PDB entry 3BPL | X-ray diffraction, 2.93 A resolution | chains B and C of the 3 polymer chains in the assembly

[Chain B]
Name: Interleukin-4 receptor alpha chain
Organism: Homo sapiens
Notes: fragment: Extracellular domain, residues 27-227
Reference sequence: P24394 (IL4RA_HUMAN); residues 2-202 here correspond to UniProt positions 27-227 (UniProt number = residue number + 25)
Amino-acid sequence (205 residues; numbered -2 to 202; the number before each row is that of its first residue; numbers below 1 keep their minus sign (Ala-2 is residue -2)):
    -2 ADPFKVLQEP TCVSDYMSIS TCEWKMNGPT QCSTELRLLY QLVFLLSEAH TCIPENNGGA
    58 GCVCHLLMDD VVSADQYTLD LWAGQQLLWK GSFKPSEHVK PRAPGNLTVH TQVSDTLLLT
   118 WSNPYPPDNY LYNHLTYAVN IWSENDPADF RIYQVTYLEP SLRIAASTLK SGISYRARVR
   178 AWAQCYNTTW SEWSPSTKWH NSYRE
Not modelled in the structure: 200-202
Construct notes: expression tag (-2 to 1); engineered mutation Gln28 (Asn53 in P24394), Gln73 (Asn98 in P24394), Gln109 (Asn134 in P24394), Gln151 (Asn176 in P24394)
Cystine bridges: Cys9-Cys19, Cys29-Cys59, Cys49-Cys61
Glycans and other covalent adducts: N-acetylglucosamine (NAG) linked to Asn103; glycan linked to Asn184
Curated features (UniProtKB/Swiss-Prot):
  - motif: Trp187 to Ser191 (WSXWS motif)
  - site: Tyr13 (Major IL4 binding determinant), Leu39 (Minor IL4 binding determinant), Phe41 (Minor IL4 binding determinant), Asp67 (Minor IL4 binding determinant), Val69 (Minor IL4 binding determinant), Asp72 (Major IL4 binding determinant), Tyr127 (Minor IL4 binding determinant), Tyr183 (Major IL4 binding determinant)
  - glycosylation (N-linked (GlcNAc...) asparagine): Asn103, Asn184

[Chain C]
Name: Cytokine receptor common gamma chain
Organism: Homo sapiens
Notes: fragment: Extracellular domain, residues 56-254
Reference sequence: P31785 (IL2RG_HUMAN); residues 34-232 here correspond to UniProt positions 56-254 (UniProt number = residue number + 22)
Amino-acid sequence (199 residues; numbered 34 to 232; the number before each row is that of its first residue):
    34 PLPEVQCFVF NVEYMNCTWQ SSSEPQPTNL TLHYWYKNSD NDKVQKCSHY LFSEEITSGC
    94 QLQKKEIHLY QTFVVQLQDP REPRRQATQM LKLQNLVIPW APENLTLHKL SESQLELNWN
   154 NRFLNHCLEH LVQYRTDWDH SWTEQSVDYR HKFSLPSVDG QKRYTFRVRS RFNPLCGSAQ
   214 HWSEWSHPIH WGSNTSKEN
Not modelled in the structure: 228-232
Construct notes: engineered mutation Gln53 (Asn75 in P31785)
Cystine bridges: Cys40-Cys50, Cys80-Cys93, Cys160-Cys209
Glycans and other covalent adducts: N-acetylglucosamine (NAG) linked to Asn49, Asn62, Asn137
Curated features (UniProtKB/Swiss-Prot):
  - motif: Trp215 to Ser219 (WSXWS motif)
  - glycosylation (N-linked (GlcNAc...) asparagine): Asn49, Asn62, Asn137, Asn227

[Chain B / chain C interface]
Pairs across the interface - 20 pairs, chain B then chain C:
  Asn130(B) - Asp181(C)
  Thr133(B) - Arg183(C)
  Tyr150(B) - Pro189(C)
  Tyr150(B) - Ser190(C)
  Gln151(B) - Pro189(C)
  Thr153(B) - Ser187(C)
  Tyr154(B) - Gln178(C)
  Tyr154(B) - Ser179(C)
  Tyr154(B) - Phe186(C)  hydrophobic
  Leu155(B) - Ser179(C)  hydrogen bond (backbone-backbone)
  Leu155(B) - Asp181(C)
  Glu156(B) - Gln178(C)
  Glu156(B) - Ser179(C)  hydrogen bond
  Leu159(B) - Pro189(C)  hydrophobic
  Arg160(B) - Thr176(C)
  Arg160(B) - Ser190(C)
  Ile161(B) - Ser190(C)
  Ala162(B) - Ser190(C)
  Ser164(B) - Gln194(C)
  Gln181(B) - Arg183(C)
Interface residues without a listed pair, chain C (15 interface residues in all): Gln147, Glu177, Val180, Lys185, Asp192
Interface features reported in the paper:
  - interface residues, chain C: Phe186(C), Pro189(C)

[Overview]
14 residues of chain B and 15 residues of chain C are in contact; the contacts include 2 hydrogen bonds. Polar
pairs include Glu156(B)-Ser179(C) and Leu155(B)-Ser179(C). Covalently linked N-acetylglucosamine: at
Asn103(B). Covalently linked N-acetylglucosamine: at Asn49(C), Asn62(C) and Asn137(C). From the paper:
interface residues Phe186(C) and Pro189(C).
Here chain B is Interleukin-4 receptor alpha chain and chain C is Cytokine receptor common gamma chain, both
from Homo sapiens. Entry 3BPL (Crystal structure of the IL4-IL4R-Common Gamma ternary complex) was determined
by X-ray diffraction, deposited together with 3BPN and 3BPO.
